3G43 - chains B and E of the 6 polymer chains in the assembly; structure by X-ray diffraction, 2.10 A resolution.

# Chain B
Name: Calmodulin
From: Homo sapiens
UniProt: P62158 (CALM_HUMAN); residues 1-148 here correspond to UniProt positions 2-149 (UniProt number = residue number + 1)
Chain sequence (148 residues; numbered 1 to 148; the number before each row is that of its first residue):
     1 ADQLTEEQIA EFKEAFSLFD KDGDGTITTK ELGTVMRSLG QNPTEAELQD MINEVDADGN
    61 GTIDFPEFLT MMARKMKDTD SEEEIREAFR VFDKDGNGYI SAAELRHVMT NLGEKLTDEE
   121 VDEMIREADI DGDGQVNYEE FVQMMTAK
Disordered / not traced: 1
Metal / ion sites: Ca2+ site 1: Asp20, Asp22, Asp24, Thr26, Glu31; Ca2+ site 2: Asp56, Asp58, Asn60, Thr62, Glu67; Ca2+ site 3: Asp93, Asp95, Asn97, Tyr99, Glu104; Ca2+ site 4: Asp129, Asp131, Asp133, Gln135, Glu140

# Chain E
Name: Voltage-dependent L-type calcium channel subunit alpha-1C
From: Homo sapiens
Notes: fragment: C-terminal fragment:
UniProt: Q13936 (CAC1C_HUMAN); numbering as in UniProt (aligned over 1609-1682)
Chain sequence (81 residues; numbered 1604 to 1684; the number before each row is that of its first residue):
  1604 GPLGSTLFAL VRTALRIKTE GNLEQANEEL RAIIKKIWKR TSMKLLDQVV PPAGDDEVTV
  1664 GKFYATFLIQ EYFRKFKKRE Q
Disordered / not traced: 1604-1606, 1654-1661, 1683-1684
Construct notes: expression tag (1604-1608, 1683-1684)
Swiss-Prot annotation at these positions:
  - mutagenesis: Leu1610 (L1610A: Loss of a low-affinity interaction with CALM1. No effect on channel inactivation by Ca(2+) and calmodulin), Phe1666 to Phe1670 (Mildly decreased channel activity. No effect on channel inactivation. Loss of channel inactivation by Ca(2+) and calmodulin; when associated with A-1672), Ile1672 (I1672A: Loss of channel inactivation by Ca(2+) and calmodulin; when associated with 1666-A--A-1670)
Reported in the primary citation:
  - self-association interface (contacts with another copy of this molecule); pairs are residue here / residue on that copy: Thr1622-Ile1640, Leu1626-Ile1640, Ala1629-Ile1636, Ala1629-Leu1633

# How chain B and chain E interact
Pairs across the interface (51):
  Gln8(B) - Phe1670(E)
  Glu11(B) - Phe1670(E)
  Glu11(B) - Arg1677(E)  salt bridge
  Phe12(B) - Phe1670(E)  hydrophobic
  Glu14(B) - Gln1673(E)
  Glu14(B) - Arg1677(E)  salt bridge
  Ala15(B) - Gln1673(E)  hydrogen bond (backbone-side chain)
  Leu18(B) - Thr1669(E)
  Phe19(B) - Lys1665(E)
  Phe19(B) - Phe1666(E)  hydrophobic
  Phe19(B) - Thr1669(E)
  Leu32(B) - Phe1666(E)  hydrophobic
  Met36(B) - Val1663(E)  hydrophobic
  Gln41(B) - Lys1665(E)
  Met51(B) - Val1663(E)  hydrophobic
  Glu54(B) - Thr1662(E)  hydrogen bond
  Val55(B) - Phe1666(E)  hydrophobic
  Ile63(B) - Phe1666(E)  hydrophobic
  Phe68(B) - Phe1666(E)  hydrophobic
  Met71(B) - Phe1666(E)  hydrophobic
  Met72(B) - Phe1666(E)
  Met72(B) - Tyr1667(E)
  Met72(B) - Phe1670(E)  hydrophobic
  Lys75(B) - Tyr1667(E)
  Met76(B) - Tyr1667(E)
  Met76(B) - Phe1670(E)  hydrophobic
  Glu84(B) - Tyr1667(E)
  Glu84(B) - Leu1671(E)
  Glu87(B) - Gly1664(E)
  Glu87(B) - Lys1665(E)  salt bridge
  Glu87(B) - Ala1668(E)
  Ala88(B) - Ala1668(E)
  Arg90(B) - Lys1665(E)
  Val91(B) - Lys1665(E)
  Phe92(B) - Ile1672(E)  hydrophobic
  Met109(B) - Phe1676(E)  hydrophobic
  Leu112(B) - Ile1672(E)  hydrophobic
  Glu114(B) - Phe1676(E)
  Glu114(B) - Lys1680(E)  salt bridge
  Leu116(B) - Lys1680(E)
  Glu120(B) - Phe1679(E)
  Glu123(B) - Phe1679(E)
  Glu123(B) - Arg1682(E)  salt bridge
  Met124(B) - Tyr1675(E)
  Met124(B) - Phe1676(E)  hydrophobic
  Met124(B) - Phe1679(E)  hydrophobic
  Met144(B) - Tyr1675(E)  hydrogen bond
  Met145(B) - Leu1671(E)
  Met145(B) - Tyr1675(E)  hydrophobic
  Ala147(B) - Lys1678(E)
  Lys148(B) - Lys1678(E)
Also at the interface, not in a pair above, chain B (40 interface residues in all): Ile27, Leu39, Ile85, Val108
Also at the interface, not in a pair above, chain E (20 interface residues in all): Glu1674

# Summary
40 residues of chain B face 20 of chain E across their interface; the contacts include 3 hydrogen bonds and 5
salt bridges. Polar contacts include Glu11(B)-Arg1677(E), Glu14(B)-Arg1677(E) and Glu87(B)-Lys1665(E). Curated
annotation (UniProt) lists 7 mutagenesis sites on chain E. From the paper: a self-association interface
involving Thr1622(E), Leu1626(E) and Ala1629(E).
Chain B is Calmodulin and chain E is Voltage-dependent L-type calcium channel subunit alpha-1C, both from Homo
sapiens; the structure, Crystal structure of the calmodulin-bound Cav1.2 C-terminal regulatory domain dimer,
was determined by X-ray diffraction.
